PDB entry 6CRJ | electron microscopy, 8.00 A resolution (low resolution: residue-level contacts below are approximate; hydrogen-bond / salt-bridge calls are withheld) | chains B and C of the 3 polymer chains in the assembly

Chain B (and C):
Protein: Norwalk virus, MNV-1 capsid protein chimera
Source organism: Norwalk virus
Notes: fragment: Norwalk shell domain , MNV-1 P domain; chain C of this document is another copy of the same molecule, construct and numbering; everything in this record applies to it too
UniProtKB: chimeric construct of Q83884, Q2V8W4: residues 10-221 from Q83884 (CAPSD_NVN68) positions 10-221 (same numbers); residues 228-540 from Q2V8W4 positions 228-540 (same numbers)
Chain sequence (531 residues; each row starts with the number of its first residue):
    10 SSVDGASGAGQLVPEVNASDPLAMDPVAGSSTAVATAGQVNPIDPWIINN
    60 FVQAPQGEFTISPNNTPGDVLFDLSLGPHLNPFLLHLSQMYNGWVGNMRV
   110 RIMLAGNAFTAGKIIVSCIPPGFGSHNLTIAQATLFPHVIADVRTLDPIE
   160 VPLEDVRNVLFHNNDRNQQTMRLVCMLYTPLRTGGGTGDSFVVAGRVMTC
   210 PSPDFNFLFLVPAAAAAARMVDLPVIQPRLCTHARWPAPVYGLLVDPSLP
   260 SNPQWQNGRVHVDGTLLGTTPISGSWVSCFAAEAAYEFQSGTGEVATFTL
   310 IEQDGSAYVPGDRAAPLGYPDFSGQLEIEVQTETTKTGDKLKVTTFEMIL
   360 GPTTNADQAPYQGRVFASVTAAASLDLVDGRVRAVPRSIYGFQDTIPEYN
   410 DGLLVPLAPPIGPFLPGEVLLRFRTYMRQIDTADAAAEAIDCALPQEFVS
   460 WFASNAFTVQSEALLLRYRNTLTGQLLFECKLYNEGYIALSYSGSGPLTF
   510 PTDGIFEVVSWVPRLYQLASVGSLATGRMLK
Disordered / not traced: 382-385 (chain C: 10-28, 382-385)
Differences from the reference sequence: linker (222-227)

Interface between chain B and chain C:
Pairs across the interface (33):
  Ser10(B) with Asp29(C); Pro30(C); His147(C); Val148(C); Ile149(C)
  Ser11(B) with Asp29(C)
  Val12(B) with Lys122(C); Ile149(C); Asp151(C)
  Asp13(B) with Lys122(C)
  Gly14(B) with Lys122(C); Asp151(C)
  Gly17(B) with Arg153(C)
  Ala18(B) with Arg153(C)
  Trp55(B) with Ala32(C); Asp34(C)
  Asn59(B) with Ala32(C)
  Phe60(B) with Thr143(C)
  Val61(B) with Leu144(C)
  Gln62(B) with Ile139(C); Ala140(C); Thr143(C)
  Pro91(B) with Leu144(C)
  Phe92(B) with Leu144(C)
  Met112(B) with Tyr187(C)
  Asn116(B) with Arg191(C)
  Ser199(B) with Arg191(C)
  Phe200(B) with Arg191(C)
  Val201(B) with Arg191(C)
  Arg205(B) with Pro76(C); Ile139(C); Tyr187(C)
  Met207(B) with Thr143(C)
Interface residues without a listed pair, chain B (25 interface residues in all): Ser16, Glu67, Arg110, Ala203
Interface residues without a listed pair, chain C (25 interface residues in all): Leu31, Met33, Ala117, Ala120, Thr138, Ala150, Thr154, Pro189

In short:
The chain B/chain C interface involves 25 residues from each chain.
Chain B and chain C are both Norwalk virus, MNV-1 capsid protein chimera (Norwalk virus); the structure, Mouse
norovirus model using the crystal structure of MNV P domain and the Norwalkvirus shell domain, was determined
by electron microscopy, deposited together with 6C6Q, 6C74, 6E47 and 6E48.
